PDB entry 9NO1 | electron microscopy, 8.30 A resolution (very low resolution: no residue pairs are listed; an interface is given only as per-side residue counts) | chains D and F of the 24 polymer chains in the assembly

# Chain D (and F)
Molecule: ORF40
Source organism: Human alphaherpesvirus 3
Notes: chain F of this document is another copy of the same molecule, construct and numbering; everything in this record applies to it too
Reference sequence: Q4JQT5 (Q4JQT5_VZVO); residues 1-1396 here = UniProt positions 1-1396
Sequence (1396 residues; numbered 1 to 1396; the number before each row is that of its first residue):
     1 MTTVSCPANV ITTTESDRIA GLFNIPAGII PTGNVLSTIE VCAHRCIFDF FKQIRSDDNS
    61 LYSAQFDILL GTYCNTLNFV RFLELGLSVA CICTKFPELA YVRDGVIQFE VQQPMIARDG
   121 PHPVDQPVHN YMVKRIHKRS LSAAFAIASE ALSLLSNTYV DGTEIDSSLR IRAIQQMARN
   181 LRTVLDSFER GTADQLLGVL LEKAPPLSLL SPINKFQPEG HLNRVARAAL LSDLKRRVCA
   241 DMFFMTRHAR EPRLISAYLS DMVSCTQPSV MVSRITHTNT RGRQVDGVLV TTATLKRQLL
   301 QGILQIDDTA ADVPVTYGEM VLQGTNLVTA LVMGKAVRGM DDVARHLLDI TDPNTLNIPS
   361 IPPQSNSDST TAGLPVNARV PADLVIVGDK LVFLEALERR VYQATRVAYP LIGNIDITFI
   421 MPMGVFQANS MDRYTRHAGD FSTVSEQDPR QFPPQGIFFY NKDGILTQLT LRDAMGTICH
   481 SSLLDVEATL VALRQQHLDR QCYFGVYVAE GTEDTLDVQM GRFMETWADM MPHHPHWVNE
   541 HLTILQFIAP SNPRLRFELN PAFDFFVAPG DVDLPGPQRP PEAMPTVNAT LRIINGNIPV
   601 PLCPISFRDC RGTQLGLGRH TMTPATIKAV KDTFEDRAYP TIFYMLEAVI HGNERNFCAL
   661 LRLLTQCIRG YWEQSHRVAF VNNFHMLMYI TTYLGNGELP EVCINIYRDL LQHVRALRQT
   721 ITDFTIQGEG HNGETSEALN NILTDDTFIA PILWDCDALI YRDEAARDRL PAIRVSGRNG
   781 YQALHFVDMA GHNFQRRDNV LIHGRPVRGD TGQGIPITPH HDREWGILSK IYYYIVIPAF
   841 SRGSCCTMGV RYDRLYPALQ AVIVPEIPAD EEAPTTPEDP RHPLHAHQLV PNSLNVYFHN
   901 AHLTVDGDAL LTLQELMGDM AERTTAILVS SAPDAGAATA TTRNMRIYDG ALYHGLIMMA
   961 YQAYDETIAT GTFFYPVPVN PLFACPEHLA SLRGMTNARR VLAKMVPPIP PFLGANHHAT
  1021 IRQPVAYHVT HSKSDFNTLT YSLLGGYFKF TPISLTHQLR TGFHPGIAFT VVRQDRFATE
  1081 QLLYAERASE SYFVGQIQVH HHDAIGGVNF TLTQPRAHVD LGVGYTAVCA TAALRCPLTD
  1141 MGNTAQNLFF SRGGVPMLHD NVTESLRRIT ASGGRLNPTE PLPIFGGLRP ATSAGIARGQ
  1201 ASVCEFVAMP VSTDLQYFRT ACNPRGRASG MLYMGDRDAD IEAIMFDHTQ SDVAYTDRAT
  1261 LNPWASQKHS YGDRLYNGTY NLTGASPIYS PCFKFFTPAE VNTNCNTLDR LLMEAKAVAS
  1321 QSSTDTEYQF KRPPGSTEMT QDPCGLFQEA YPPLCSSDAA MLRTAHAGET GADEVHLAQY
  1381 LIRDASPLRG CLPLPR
Unresolved in the structure: 1-18, 345-376, 808-814, 1395-1396
Disulfide bonds: Cys-846/Cys-985

# Chain D / chain F interface
At this resolution (8 A) residue pairs are not listed: 85 residues of chain D and 94 of chain F lie at the interface.

# Overview
The interface between chain D and chain F involves 85 residues on one side and 94 on the other.
Both chains are ORF40 (Human alphaherpesvirus 3). Entry 9NO1 (Cryo-ET map of the VZV capsid vertex (5-fold
axis)) was determined by electron microscopy.
